Entry 8YLG (X-ray diffraction, 1.80 A resolution); this record covers chains B and D of the 4 polymer chains in the assembly.

Chain B:
Name: MarR family transcriptional regulator
From: Burkholderia thailandensis
Reference sequence: A0A2N8QSC4 (A0A2N8QSC4_BURTH); numbering as in UniProt (aligned over 1-164)
Amino-acid sequence (169 residues; each row starts with the number of its first residue; numbers below 1 keep their minus sign (Ser-4 is residue -4)):
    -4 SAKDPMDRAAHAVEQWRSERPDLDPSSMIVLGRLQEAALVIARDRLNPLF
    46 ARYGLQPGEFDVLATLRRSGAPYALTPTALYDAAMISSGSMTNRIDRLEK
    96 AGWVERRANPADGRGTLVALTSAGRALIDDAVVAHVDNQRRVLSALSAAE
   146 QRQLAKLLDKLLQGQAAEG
Disordered / not traced: -4 to 0, 161-164
Construct notes: expression tag (-4 to 0)

Chain D:
Molecule: 28-nt DNA strand
Sequence (28 nucleotides; numbered 1 to 28; the number before each row is that of its first residue):
     1 CAAGTTATCTTGACGTAGAGACATGTCG

Interface between chain B and chain D:
Contacting residue pairs (18; chain B residue first):
  Thr71(B) - DT8(D)  phosphate contact
  Pro72(B) - DT8(D)  phosphate contact
  Pro72(B) - DC9(D)  phosphate contact
  Thr73(B) - DA7(D)  sugar contact
  Thr73(B) - DT8(D)  hydrogen bond to the phosphate
  Ser83(B) - DT8(D)  base contact
  Ser83(B) - DC9(D)  hydrogen bond to the base
  Gly84(B) - DT10(D)  base contact
  Thr87(B) - DC9(D)  hydrogen bond to the phosphate
  Thr87(B) - DT10(D)  base contact
  Arg101(B) - DC9(D)  salt bridge to the phosphate
  Asp107(B) - DA7(D)  sugar contact
  Arg109(B) - DT6(D)  hydrogen bond to the base
  Arg109(B) - DA7(D)  sugar contact
  Arg109(B) - DT8(D)  sugar contact
  Gly110(B) - DA7(D)  phosphate contact
  Gly110(B) - DT8(D)  phosphate contact
  Thr111(B) - DT8(D)  hydrogen bond to the phosphate
Other interface residues (no listed pair), chain B (14 interface residues in all): Tyr76, Ile90, Asp91
Other interface residues (no listed pair), chain D (6 interface residues in all): DT5

In short:
The interface between chain B and chain D involves 14 residues on one side and 6 on the other, with 5 hydrogen
bonds and 1 salt bridge. Among the polar pairs are Ser83(B)-DC9(D), Arg109(B)-DT6(D) and Thr73(B)-DT8(D).
Chain B is MarR family transcriptional regulator (Burkholderia thailandensis) and chain D is a 28-nt DNA
strand; the structure, Crystal structure of Burkholderia thailandensis MftR in complex with operator DNA, was
determined by X-ray diffraction, deposited together with 8YLI.
